6MMR - chains B and D of the 4 polymer chains in the assembly; structure by electron microscopy, 5.13 A resolution (low resolution: residue-level contacts below are approximate; hydrogen-bond / salt-bridge calls are withheld).

Chain B (and D):
Molecule: Glutamate receptor ionotropic, NMDA 2A
Organism: Rattus norvegicus
Notes: chain D of this document is another copy of the same molecule, construct and numbering; everything in this record applies to it too
Reference sequence: Q00959 (NMDE1_RAT); residue numbers follow UniProt; this construct covers 1-837
Sequence (837 residues; numbered 1 to 837; the number before each row is that of its first residue):
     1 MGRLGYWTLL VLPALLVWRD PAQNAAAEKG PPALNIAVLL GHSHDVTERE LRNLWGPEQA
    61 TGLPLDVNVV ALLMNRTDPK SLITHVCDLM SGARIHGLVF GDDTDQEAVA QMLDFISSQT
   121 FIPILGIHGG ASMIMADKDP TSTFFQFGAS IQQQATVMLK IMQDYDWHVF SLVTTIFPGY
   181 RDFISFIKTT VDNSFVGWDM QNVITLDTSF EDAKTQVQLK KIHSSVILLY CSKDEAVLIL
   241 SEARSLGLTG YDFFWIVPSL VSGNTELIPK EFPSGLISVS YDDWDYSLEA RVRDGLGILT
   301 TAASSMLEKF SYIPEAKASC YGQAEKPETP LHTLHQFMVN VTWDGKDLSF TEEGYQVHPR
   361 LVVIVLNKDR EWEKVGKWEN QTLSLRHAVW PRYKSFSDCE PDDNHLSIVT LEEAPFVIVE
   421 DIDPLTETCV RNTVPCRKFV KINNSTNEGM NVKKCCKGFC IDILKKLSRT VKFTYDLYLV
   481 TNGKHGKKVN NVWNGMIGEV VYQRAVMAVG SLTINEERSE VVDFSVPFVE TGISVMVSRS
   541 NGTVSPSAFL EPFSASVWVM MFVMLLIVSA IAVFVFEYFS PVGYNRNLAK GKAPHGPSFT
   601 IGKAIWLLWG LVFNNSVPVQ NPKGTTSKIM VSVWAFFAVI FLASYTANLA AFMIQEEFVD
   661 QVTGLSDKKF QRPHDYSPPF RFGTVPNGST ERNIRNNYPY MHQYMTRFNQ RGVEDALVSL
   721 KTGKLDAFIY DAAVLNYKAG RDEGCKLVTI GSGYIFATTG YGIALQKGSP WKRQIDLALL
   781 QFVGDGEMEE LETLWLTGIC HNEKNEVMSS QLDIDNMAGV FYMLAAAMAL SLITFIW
Not modelled in the structure: 1-33, 539-554, 580-597, 801-808
Differences from the reference sequence: conflict T758 (Ser in Q00959)
Disulfides: C87-C320, C429-C455, C745-C800
Glycans and other covalent adducts: N-acetylglucosamine (NAG) linked to N75, N340, N380, N443, N444, N687

How chain B and chain D interact:
Pairs across the interface (14; chain B residue first):
  D212(B) - K220(D)
  D212(B) - S245(D)
  D212(B) - L246(D)
  A213(B) - S245(D)
  A213(B) - G247(D)
  K214(B) - C399(D)
  Q216(B) - K220(D)
  Q216(B) - L246(D)
  V217(B) - G247(D)
  K220(B) - I222(D)
  K220(B) - L248(D)
  E242(B) - K220(D)
  S245(B) - K220(D)
  L246(B) - K220(D)
Interface residues without a listed pair, chain D (10 interface residues in all): Q216, V217, L219

In short:
Chain B and chain D form an interface of 9 and 10 residues respectively. Covalently linked
N-acetylglucosamine: at N75(B), N340(B), N380(B), N443(B), N444(B) and N687(B).
Chain B and chain D are both Glutamate receptor ionotropic, NMDA 2A (Rattus norvegicus); the structure,
Diheteromeric NMDA receptor GluN1/GluN2A in the '2-Knuckle-Symmetric' conformation, in complex with glycine
and glutamate, in the ..., was determined by electron microscopy together with 6MM9, 6MMA, 6MMB, 6MMG, 6MMH,
6MMI and 12 further entries from the same study.
